Entry 7WLR (electron microscopy, 3.54 A resolution); this record covers chains C and J of the 10 polymer chains in the assembly.

# Chain C
Protein: Histone H2A
From: Komagataella pastoris
UniProtKB: A0A1B2JD99 (A0A1B2JD99_PICPA); residues 12-119 here correspond to UniProt positions 13-120 (UniProt number = residue number + 1)
Amino-acid sequence (108 residues; row label = number of the first residue in the row):
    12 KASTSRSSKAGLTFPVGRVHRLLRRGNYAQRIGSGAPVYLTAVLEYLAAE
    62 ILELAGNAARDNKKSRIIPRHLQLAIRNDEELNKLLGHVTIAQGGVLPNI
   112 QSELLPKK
Not modelled in the structure: 12-14, 119

# Chain J
Molecule: 145-nt DNA strand
Sequence (145 nucleotides; numbered 1 to 145; the number before each row is that of its first residue):
     1 ATCGATGTATATATCTGACACGTGCCTGGAGACTAGGGAGTAATCCCCTT
    51 GGCGGTTAAAACGCGGGGGACAGCGCGTACGTGCGTTTAAGCGGTGCTAG
   101 AGCTGTCTACGACCAATTGAGCGGCCTCGGCACCGGGATTCTGAT

# How chain C and chain J interact
Residue-residue contacts (13; chain C residue first):
  Arg29(C) - DG121(J)  phosphate contact
  Arg29(C) - DC122(J)  salt bridge to the phosphate
  Arg42(C) - DG111(J)  hydrogen bond to the sugar
  Arg42(C) - DA112(J)  phosphate contact
  Ile43(C) - DG111(J)  sugar contact
  Ile43(C) - DA112(J)  hydrogen bond to the phosphate
  Gly44(C) - DG111(J)  phosphate contact
  Ser45(C) - DG111(J)  phosphate contact
  Lys75(C) - DC131(J)  phosphate contact
  Ser76(C) - DG130(J)  hydrogen bond to the phosphate
  Ser76(C) - DC131(J)  hydrogen bond to the phosphate
  Arg77(C) - DG130(J)  sugar contact
  Arg77(C) - DC131(J)  hydrogen bond to the phosphate
Other interface residues (no listed pair), chain C (9 interface residues in all): Gln41
Other interface residues (no listed pair), chain J (7 interface residues in all): DA132

# In short
The interface between chain C and chain J involves 9 residues on one side and 7 on the other, with 5 hydrogen
bonds and 1 salt bridge. Among the polar pairs are Arg42(C)-DG111(J), Ile43(C)-DA112(J) and Ser76(C)-DG130(J).
Chain C is Histone H2A (Komagataella pastoris) and chain J is a 145-nt DNA strand; the structure, Cryo-EM
structure of the nucleosome containing Komagataella pastoris histones, was determined by electron microscopy.
